PDB entry 7TRY | electron microscopy, 3.70 A resolution | chains A and B of the 6 polymer chains in the assembly

# Chain A
Molecule: Guanine nucleotide-binding protein subunit alpha-11
Source organism: Homo sapiens
Reference sequence: P29992 (GNA11_HUMAN); residue numbers follow UniProt; this construct covers 25-359
Chain sequence (353 residues; row label = number of the first residue in the row):
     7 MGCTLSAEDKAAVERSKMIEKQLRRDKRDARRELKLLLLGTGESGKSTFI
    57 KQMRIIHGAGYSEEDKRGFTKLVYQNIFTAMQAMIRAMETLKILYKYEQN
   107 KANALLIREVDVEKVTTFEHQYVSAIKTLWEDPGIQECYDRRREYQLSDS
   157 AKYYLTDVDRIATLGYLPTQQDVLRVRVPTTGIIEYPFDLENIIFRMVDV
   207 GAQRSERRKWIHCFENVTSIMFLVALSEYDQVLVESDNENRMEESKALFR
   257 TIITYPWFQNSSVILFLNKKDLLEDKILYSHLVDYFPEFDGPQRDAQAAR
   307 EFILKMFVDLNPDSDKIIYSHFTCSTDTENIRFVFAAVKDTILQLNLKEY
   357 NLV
Unresolved in the structure: 7-11, 62-187
Differences from the reference sequence: expression tag (7-24); conflict Ala208 (Gly in P29992), Ser331 (Ala in P29992)
Swiss-Prot annotation at these positions:
  - region: Lys41 to Thr54 (G1 motif), Asp178 to Thr186 (G2 motif), Phe201 to Gly207, Gln209, Arg210 (G3 motif), Ile270 to Asp277 (G4 motif), Thr329, Cys330, Thr332 to Thr334 (G5 motif)
  - binding site (GTP): Gly46 to Ser53, Leu180 to Arg183, Asn274 to Asp277
  - binding site (Mg(2+)): Ser53, Thr186
  - modified residue: Gln209 (Deamidated glutamine)
  - natural variant: Arg60 (R60C: In HYPOC2), Leu135 (L135Q: In HHC2), Arg181 (R181Q: In HYPOC2), Ile200 (deletion: In HHC2), Ser211 (S211W: In HYPOC2), Phe341 (F341L: In HYPOC2)

# Chain B
Molecule: Guanine nucleotide-binding protein G(I)/G(S)/G(T) subunit beta-1
Source organism: Rattus norvegicus
Reference sequence: P54311 (GBB1_RAT); numbering as in UniProt (aligned over 2-340)
Chain sequence (400 residues; row label = number of the first residue in the row; numbers below 1 keep their minus sign (Met-33 is residue -33)):
   -33 MHHHHHHSSGLVPRGSHMASHHHHHHHHHHGSLLQSELDQLRQEAEQLKN
    17 QIRDARKACADATLSQITNNIDPVGRIQMRTRRTLRGHLAKIYAMHWGTD
    67 SRLLVSASQDGKLIIWDSYTTNKVHAIPLRSSWVMTCAYAPSGNYVACGG
   117 LDNICSIYNLKTREGNVRVSRELAGHTGYLSCCRFLDDNQIVTSSGDTTC
   167 ALWDIETGQQTTTFTGHTGDVMSLSLAPDTRLFVSGACDASAKLWDVREG
   217 MCRQTFTGHESDINAICFFPNGNAFATGSDDATCRLFDLRADQELMTYSH
   267 DNIICGITSVSFSKSGRLLLAGYDDFNCNVWDALKADRAGVLAGHDNRVS
   317 CLGVTDDGMAVATGSWDSFLKIWNGSSGGGGSGGGGSSGVSGWRLFKKIS
Unresolved in the structure: -33 to 2, 341-366
Differences from the reference sequence: expression tag (-33 to 1, 341-366)
Swiss-Prot annotation at these positions:
  - modified residue: Ser2 (N-acetylserine), His266 (Phosphohistidine)

# Interface between chain A and chain B
Residue-residue contacts - 45 pairs, chain A then chain B:
  Ala18(A) - Asn88(B)
  Val19(A) - Asn88(B)
  Arg21(A) - Lys89(B)
  Arg21(A) - Val90(B)  hydrogen bond (side chain-backbone)
  Arg21(A) - His91(B)
  Ser22(A) - Lys89(B)  hydrogen bond (side chain-backbone)
  Ile25(A) - Lys89(B)
  Ile25(A) - Ala92(B)  hydrophobic
  Glu26(A) - Lys89(B)  salt bridge
  Leu29(A) - Gly53(B)
  Leu29(A) - Leu55(B)
  Leu29(A) - Lys89(B)
  Lys33(A) - Leu55(B)
  Lys41(A) - Trp99(B)
  Gly188(A) - Leu117(B)
  Gly188(A) - Asp118(B)
  Gly188(A) - Asn119(B)
  Ile189(A) - Ser97(B)
  Ile189(A) - Trp99(B)
  Ile189(A) - Leu117(B)  hydrogen bond (backbone-backbone)
  Ile189(A) - Asp118(B)
  Glu191(A) - Trp99(B)  hydrogen bond
  Gln209(A) - Leu117(B)
  Gln209(A) - Thr143(B)
  Gln209(A) - Gly144(B)
  Gln209(A) - Tyr145(B)
  Arg210(A) - Thr143(B)  hydrogen bond (backbone-backbone)
  Arg210(A) - Gly144(B)
  Arg214(A) - Asp246(B)  salt bridge
  Lys215(A) - Tyr145(B)
  Lys215(A) - Met188(B)
  Lys215(A) - Cys204(B)
  Lys215(A) - Asn230(B)  hydrogen bond
  Lys215(A) - Asp246(B)  salt bridge
  Trp216(A) - Leu117(B)  hydrophobic
  Trp216(A) - Tyr145(B)
  His218(A) - Trp332(B)
  Cys219(A) - Tyr59(B)
  Cys219(A) - Trp99(B)
  Cys219(A) - Leu117(B)  hydrophobic
  Phe220(A) - Trp99(B)  hydrophobic
  Phe220(A) - Leu117(B)  hydrophobic
  Asn222(A) - Trp99(B)
  Trp263(A) - Arg314(B)
  Trp263(A) - Trp332(B)
Also at the interface, not in a pair above, chain A (27 interface residues in all): Asp32, Val204, Ser211, Glu212, Glu221
Also at the interface, not in a pair above, chain B (25 interface residues in all): Met101, Gly162, Asp228

# Overview
27 residues of chain A and 25 residues of chain B are in contact, with 6 hydrogen bonds and 3 salt bridges.
Polar contacts include Glu26(A)-Lys89(B), Arg214(A)-Asp246(B) and Lys215(A)-Asp246(B). Curated annotation
(UniProt) lists 16 GTP-binding residues and Mg2+-binding residues Ser53(A) and Thr186(A) on chain A.
Here chain A is Guanine nucleotide-binding protein subunit alpha-11 (Homo sapiens) and chain B is Guanine
nucleotide-binding protein G(I)/G(S)/G(T) subunit beta-1 (Rattus norvegicus). Entry 7TRY (Cryo-EM structure of
corticotropin releasing factor receptor 2 bound to Urocortin 1 and coupled with heterotrimeric ...) was
determined by electron microscopy (same publication as 7TS0).
